8RJH - chains A and B of the 3 polymer chains in the assembly; structure by X-ray diffraction, 2.60 A resolution.

# Chain A
Molecule: MHC class I antigen
Source organism: Homo sapiens
UniProt: A0A411J078 (A0A411J078_HUMAN); residues 1-276 here correspond to UniProt positions 25-300 (UniProt number = residue number + 24)
Amino-acid sequence (276 residues; each row starts with the number of its first residue):
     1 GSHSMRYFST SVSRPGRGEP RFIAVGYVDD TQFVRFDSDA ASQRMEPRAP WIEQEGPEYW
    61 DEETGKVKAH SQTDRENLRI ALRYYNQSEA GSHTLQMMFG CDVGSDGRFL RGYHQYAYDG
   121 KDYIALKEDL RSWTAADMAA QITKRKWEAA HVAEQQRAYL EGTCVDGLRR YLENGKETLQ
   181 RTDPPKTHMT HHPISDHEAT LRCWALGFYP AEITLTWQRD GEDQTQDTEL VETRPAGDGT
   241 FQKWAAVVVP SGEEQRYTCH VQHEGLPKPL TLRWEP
Disulfides: Cys101-Cys164, Cys203-Cys259

# Chain B
Molecule: Beta-2-microglobulin
Source organism: Homo sapiens
UniProt: P61769 (B2MG_HUMAN); residues 1-99 here correspond to UniProt positions 21-119 (UniProt number = residue number + 20)
Amino-acid sequence (100 residues; each row starts with the number of its first residue; numbering starts at 0):
     0 MIQRTPKIQV YSRHPAENGK SNFLNCYVSG FHPSDIEVDL LKNGERIEKV EHSDLSFSKD
    60 WSFYLLYYTE FTPTEKDEYA CRVNHVTLSQ PKIVKWDRDM
Sequence notes: initiating methionine (0)
Curated features (UniProtKB/Swiss-Prot):
  - modified residue: Gln2 (Pyrrolidone carboxylic acid)
  - glycosylation: Ile1 (N-linked (Glc) (glycation) isoleucine), Lys19 (N-linked (Glc) (glycation) lysine), Lys41 (N-linked (Glc) (glycation) lysine), Lys48 (N-linked (Glc) (glycation) lysine), Lys58 (N-linked (Glc) (glycation) lysine), Lys91 (N-linked (Glc) (glycation) lysine), Lys94 (N-linked (Glc) (glycation) lysine)
Disulfides: Cys25-Cys80

# Interface between chain A and chain B
Contacting residue pairs - 59 pairs, chain A then chain B:
  Phe8(A) - Ser55(B)
  Phe8(A) - Phe56(B)  hydrophobic
  Ser9(A) - Phe56(B)
  Thr10(A) - Leu54(B)
  Thr10(A) - Phe56(B)
  Thr10(A) - Phe62(B)
  Val12(A) - Ser33(B)
  Ile23(A) - Leu54(B)  hydrophobic
  Val25(A) - Asp53(B)
  Val25(A) - Leu54(B)
  Val25(A) - Ser55(B)
  Tyr27(A) - Ser55(B)
  Tyr27(A) - Tyr63(B)  hydrogen bond
  Gln32(A) - Asp53(B)  hydrogen bond
  Arg35(A) - Asp53(B)  salt bridge
  Arg48(A) - Asp53(B)  salt bridge
  Ser92(A) - Met0(B)
  Thr94(A) - Pro32(B)
  Gln96(A) - His31(B)  hydrogen bond
  Gln96(A) - Phe56(B)
  Gln96(A) - Trp60(B)  hydrogen bond (side chain-backbone)
  Gln96(A) - Phe62(B)
  Met97(A) - Phe56(B)
  Gln115(A) - Trp60(B)
  Tyr116(A) - Trp60(B)
  Ala117(A) - Trp60(B)  hydrophobic
  Asp119(A) - Met0(B)
  Asp119(A) - Ile1(B)  hydrogen bond (backbone-backbone)
  Asp119(A) - His31(B)
  Gly120(A) - Ile1(B)
  Gly120(A) - His31(B)
  Lys121(A) - Met0(B)
  Lys121(A) - Ile1(B)
  Asp122(A) - Trp60(B)  hydrogen bond
  His192(A) - Asp98(B)  hydrogen bond (side chain-backbone)
  His192(A) - Met99(B)
  Arg202(A) - Met99(B)
  Trp204(A) - Asp98(B)
  Trp204(A) - Met99(B)
  Glu232(A) - Lys6(B)
  Glu232(A) - Gln8(B)  hydrogen bond
  Glu232(A) - Tyr26(B)
  Glu232(A) - Ser28(B)  hydrogen bond
  Thr233(A) - Tyr26(B)
  Arg234(A) - Gln8(B)  hydrogen bond
  Arg234(A) - Tyr10(B)
  Arg234(A) - Tyr26(B)
  Pro235(A) - Tyr10(B)  hydrogen bond (backbone-side chain)
  Pro235(A) - Asn24(B)
  Pro235(A) - Tyr26(B)
  Ala236(A) - Arg12(B)  hydrogen bond (backbone-side chain)
  Ala236(A) - Asn24(B)  hydrogen bond (backbone-side chain)
  Gly237(A) - Arg12(B)  hydrogen bond (backbone-side chain)
  Gly237(A) - Leu65(B)
  Asp238(A) - Arg12(B)
  Gln242(A) - Tyr10(B)
  Gln242(A) - Ser11(B)
  Gln242(A) - Arg12(B)
  Trp244(A) - Met99(B)
Also at the interface, not in a pair above, chain A (38 interface residues in all): His93, Met98, Thr190, Leu206, Val231
Also at the interface, not in a pair above, chain B (25 interface residues in all): His13, Pro14

# Summary
38 residues of chain A and 25 residues of chain B are in contact; the contacts include 14 hydrogen bonds and 2
salt bridges. Polar contacts include Arg35(A)-Asp53(B), Arg48(A)-Asp53(B) and Tyr27(A)-Tyr63(B).
Here chain A is MHC class I antigen and chain B is Beta-2-microglobulin, both from Homo sapiens. Entry 8RJH
(HLA A*2402-NF9_6F pMHC complex) was determined by X-ray diffraction.
